PDB entry 7FK8 | X-ray diffraction, 1.67 A resolution | chains A and B

Chain A:
Protein: Pre-mRNA-splicing factor 8
From: Saccharomyces cerevisiae S288C
Reference sequence: P33334 (PRP8_YEAST); numbering as in UniProt (aligned over 1836-2090)
Chain sequence (258 residues; row label = number of the first residue in the row):
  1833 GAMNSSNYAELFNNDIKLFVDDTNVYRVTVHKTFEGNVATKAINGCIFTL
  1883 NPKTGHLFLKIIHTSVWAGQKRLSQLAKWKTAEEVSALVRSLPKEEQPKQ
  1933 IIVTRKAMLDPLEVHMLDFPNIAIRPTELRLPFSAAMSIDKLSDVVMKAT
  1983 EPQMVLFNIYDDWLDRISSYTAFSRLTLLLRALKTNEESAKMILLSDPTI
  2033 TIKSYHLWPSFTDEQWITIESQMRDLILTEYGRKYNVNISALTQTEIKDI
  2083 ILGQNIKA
Disordered / not traced: 2070-2090
Construct notes: expression tag (1833-1835)
UniProt features mapped onto this chain:
  - mutagenesis: Asp1853 (D1853A: Alters protein folding. Severely impaired growth. Strongly reduced growth at 35 degrees Celsius; when associated with A-1854; D1853N: Reduced growth at 30 degrees Celsius ...), Asp1854 (D1854A: Reduced growth at 30 degrees Celsius. Strongly reduced growth at 16 degrees Celsius. Strongly reduced growth at 35 degrees Celsius; when associated with A-1853 ...), Thr1855 (T1855A: Reduced growth at 30 degrees Celsius. Strongly reduced growth at 16 degrees Celsius), Thr1936 (T1936A: Reduced growth at 30 degrees Celsius. Strongly reduced growth at 16 degrees Celsius), Arg1937 (R1937K: Severely impaired growth. Reduced growth at 30 degrees Celsius. Strongly reduced growth at 16 degrees Celsius)

Chain B:
Protein: A1 cistron-splicing factor AAR2
From: Saccharomyces cerevisiae S288C
Reference sequence: P32357 (AAR2_YEAST); aligned to UniProt positions 1-317 over residues 1-317
Chain sequence (308 residues; each row starts with the number of its first residue; note: 13 numbers in that range are skipped by the numbering (no residue carries them; nothing is unmodelled there); numbers below 1 keep their minus sign (Gly-3 is residue -3)):
    -3 GAMAMNTVPFTSAPIEVTIGIDQYSFNVKENQPFHGIKDIPIGHVHVIHF
    47 QHADNSSMRYGYWFDCRMGNFYIQYDPKDGLYKMMEERDGAKFENIVHNF
    97 KERQMMVSYPKIDEDDTWYNLTEFVQMDKIRKIVRKDENQFSYVDSSMTT
   147 VQENEL
   166 SSSSSDPAHSLNYTVINFKSREAIRPGHEMEDFLDKSYYLNTVMLQGIFK
   216 NSSNYFGELQFAFLNAMFFGNYGSSLQWHAMIELICSSATVPKHMLDKLD
   266 EILYYQIKTLPEQYSDILLNERVWNICLYSSFQKNSLHNTEKIMENKYPE
   316 LL
Disordered / not traced: -3 to 0, 166-169
Construct notes: expression tag (-3 to 0); conflict Ser166 (Leu153 in P32357), Ser167 (Lys154 in P32357), Ser170 (Asp in P32357)
UniProt features mapped onto this chain:
  - region: Leu261 to Ile282 (Leucine-zipper)
  - modified residue: Ser253 (Phosphoserine), Thr274 (Phosphothreonine)
Ligand contacts: WAO (2-[(3-chloro-4-fluorophenyl)methyl]-4-methyl-2,4-dihydro-3H-1,2,4-triazol-3-one): Pro5, Phe6, Thr7, Tyr68, Gln70, Glu83, Lys88, Phe89, Ile92, Phe96

Interface between chain A and chain B:
Pairs across the interface - 18 pairs, chain A then chain B:
  Gln1907(A) - Met195(B)
  Gln1907(A) - Leu199(B)
  Leu1908(A) - Met195(B)  hydrophobic
  Trp1911(A) - Glu194(B)
  Trp1911(A) - Met195(B)  hydrophobic
  Trp1911(A) - Phe198(B)  hydrophobic
  Asp1942(A) - Lys184(B)  salt bridge
  Asp1942(A) - Phe198(B)
  Glu1945(A) - Lys184(B)  salt bridge
  Val1946(A) - Ile189(B)  hydrophobic
  Val1946(A) - Glu194(B)
  Val1946(A) - Phe198(B)  hydrophobic
  His1947(A) - Glu194(B)  salt bridge
  Leu1949(A) - Lys184(B)
  Leu1949(A) - Ser185(B)
  Leu1949(A) - Arg186(B)
  Leu1949(A) - Ile189(B)  hydrophobic
  Asp1950(A) - Arg186(B)  salt bridge

Summary:
9 residues of chain A face 8 of chain B across their interface, with 4 salt bridges. Polar pairs include
Asp1942(A)-Lys184(B), Glu1945(A)-Lys184(B) and His1947(A)-Glu194(B). Bound to chain B: compound WAO. From
UniProt: 5 mutagenesis sites on chain A.
Chain A is Pre-mRNA-splicing factor 8 and chain B is A1 cistron-splicing factor AAR2, both from Saccharomyces
cerevisiae S288C; the structure, PanDDA analysis group deposition -- Aar2/RNaseH in complex with fragment
P04B07 from the F2X-Universal Library, was determined by X-ray diffraction, deposited together with 5ST0,
5ST1, 5ST2, 5ST3, 5ST4, 5ST5 and 248 further entries.
